5IH4 - chain A; structure by X-ray diffraction, 1.90 A resolution.

Chain A:
Name: Casein kinase I isoform delta
Organism: Homo sapiens
Notes: EC 2.7.11.1, 2.7.11.26
UniProt: P48730 (KC1D_HUMAN), isoform P48730-2; residues 1-294 here = UniProt positions 1-294
Amino-acid sequence (294 residues; numbered 1 to 294; the number before each row is that of its first residue):
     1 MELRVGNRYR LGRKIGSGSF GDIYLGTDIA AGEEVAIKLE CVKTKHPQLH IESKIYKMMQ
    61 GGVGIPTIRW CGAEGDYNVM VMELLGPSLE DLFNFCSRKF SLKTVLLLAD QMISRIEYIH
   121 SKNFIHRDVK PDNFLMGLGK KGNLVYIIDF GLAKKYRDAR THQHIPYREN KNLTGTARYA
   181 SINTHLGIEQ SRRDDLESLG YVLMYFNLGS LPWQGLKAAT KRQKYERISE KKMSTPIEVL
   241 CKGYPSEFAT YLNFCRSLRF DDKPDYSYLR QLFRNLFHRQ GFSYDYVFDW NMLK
Not modelled in the structure: 1, 217-222
Metal / ion sites: Zn2+: His50, Cys71, His278 (together with s,r meso-tartaric acid)
Ligand contacts: s,r meso-tartaric acid (SRT): His50, Lys57, Cys71
Swiss-Prot annotation at these positions:
  - active site: Asp128 (Proton acceptor)
  - binding site (ATP): Ile15 to Ile23, Lys38
  - natural variant: Thr44 (T44A: In FASPS2), His46 (H46R: In FASPS2), Ser97 (S97C: In breast cancer samples)
  - mutagenesis: Lys38 (K38M: Impaired kinase activity and abnormal subcellular localization with exclusive accumulation to the nucleus), Thr176 (T176I: Impaired kinase activity and abnormal subcellular localization with exclusive accumulation to the nucleus)

Summary:
Ligands of chain A: s,r meso-tartaric acid. The Zn2+ site is built by His50, Cys71 and His278. Curated
annotation (UniProt) lists active-site residue Asp128, 10 ATP-binding residues and 2 mutagenesis sites.
Chain A is Casein kinase I isoform delta (Homo sapiens); the structure, Human Casein Kinase 1 isoform delta
apo (kinase domain), was determined by X-ray diffraction together with 5IH5 and 5IH6 from the same study.
